4O30 - chains A and C; structure by X-ray diffraction, 2.10 A resolution.

# Chain A
Molecule: Histone-lysine N-methyltransferase ATXR6, putative
From: Ricinus communis
Notes: EC 2.1.1.43; fragment: SET domain
UniProtKB: B9RU15 (B9RU15_RICCO); residue numbers follow UniProt; this construct covers 146-374
Chain sequence (234 residues; each row starts with the number of its first residue):
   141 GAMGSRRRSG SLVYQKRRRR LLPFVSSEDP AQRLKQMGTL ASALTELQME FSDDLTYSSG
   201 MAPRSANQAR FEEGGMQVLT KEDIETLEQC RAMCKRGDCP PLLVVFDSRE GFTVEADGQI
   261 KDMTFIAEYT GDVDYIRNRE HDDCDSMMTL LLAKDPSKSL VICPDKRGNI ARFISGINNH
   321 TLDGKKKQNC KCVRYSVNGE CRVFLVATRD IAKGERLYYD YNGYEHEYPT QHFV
Unresolved in the structure: 141-157
Differences from the reference sequence: expression tag (141-145)
UniProt features mapped onto this chain:
  - binding site (substrate): M216, R334, Y364, E365
  - binding site (S-adenosyl-L-methionine): E250 to F252, R312 to G316, Y368, V374
Small-molecule neighbours: S-adenosylhomocysteine (SAH): L187, R249, E250, G251, F252, D285, S286, R312, F313, I314, S315, G316, Y358, Y361, Y368, F373, V374
From the paper describing this entry:
  - specificity-determining residues: E212, M216, R334
  - contacts within the chain: E212-R334, T289-E365 (hydrogen bond)
  - mutagenesis - Y364A (3-fold): decreased catalytic activity on H3.1

# Chain C
Molecule: histone H3.1
Chain sequence (19 residues; numbered 18 to 36; the number before each row is that of its first residue):
    18 KQLATKAARK SAPATGGVK
Unresolved in the structure: 18-22
From the paper describing this entry:
  - specificity-determining residues: A31

# How chain A and chain C interact
Contacting residue pairs - 58 pairs, chain A then chain C:
  E212(A) with A31(C)
  G215(A) with A31(C)
  M216(A) with A31(C)
  Q217(A) with P30(C); A31(C), hydrogen bond (backbone-backbone); T32(C); G33(C), hydrogen bond (side chain-backbone); G34(C), hydrogen bond (side chain-backbone)
  M263(A) with V35(C), hydrophobic
  Y269(A) with K27(C), hydrogen bond
  I276(A) with R26(C)
  R279(A) with A24(C)
  E280(A) with K23(C); A24(C)
  D282(A) with A24(C)
  D285(A) with K27(C)
  S286(A) with K27(C), hydrogen bond
  M287(A) with A25(C); R26(C); K27(C), hydrogen bond (backbone-backbone)
  M288(A) with K27(C); S28(C); A29(C)
  T289(A) with R26(C); K27(C), hydrogen bond (backbone-backbone); S28(C)
  R312(A) with K27(C)
  K331(A) with P30(C); G34(C), hydrogen bond (side chain-backbone); V35(C), hydrogen bond (side chain-backbone)
  C332(A) with A29(C); P30(C)
  V333(A) with A29(C); P30(C); G34(C)
  R334(A) with A29(C), hydrogen bond (side chain-backbone); P30(C), hydrogen bond (backbone-backbone); A31(C)
  Y335(A) with G34(C)
  V346(A) with V35(C), hydrophobic
  T348(A) with V35(C)
  Y359(A) with K27(C)
  Y361(A) with K27(C); S28(C), hydrogen bond (backbone-backbone)
  N362(A) with S28(C)
  G363(A) with S28(C), hydrogen bond (backbone-backbone); P30(C)
  Y364(A) with S28(C), hydrogen bond (backbone-side chain); A29(C); P30(C)
  E365(A) with R26(C), salt bridge; S28(C), hydrogen bond (backbone-side chain)
  E367(A) with A25(C); R26(C), hydrogen bond (backbone-backbone)
  Y368(A) with A25(C), hydrophobic; R26(C); K27(C)
  P369(A) with A25(C)
Other interface residues (no listed pair), chain A (36 interface residues in all): C284, V301, I314, D360
Other interface residues (no listed pair), chain C (14 interface residues in all): K36
The authors on this interface:
  - pairs named by the authors: E212(A)-A31(C), M216(A)-A31(C) (hydrophobic contact), R334(A)-A31(C) (hydrophobic contact), Y364(A)-P30(C) (hydrophobic contact), E365(A)-R26(C)
  - interface residues, chain A: G363(A), E367(A)

# Overview
36 residues of chain A face 14 of chain C across their interface, with 16 hydrogen bonds and 1 salt bridge.
Polar contacts include E365(A)-R26(C), Q217(A)-G33(C) and Q217(A)-G34(C). The authors report contacts between
E212(A) and A31(C) and E365(A) and R26(C); hydrophobic contacts between M216(A) and A31(C), R334(A) and A31(C)
and Y364(A) and P30(C). The paper reports that Y364A of chain A reduces catalytic activity on H3.1; interface
residues G363(A) and E367(A).
Here chain A is Histone-lysine N-methyltransferase ATXR6, putative (Ricinus communis) and chain C is histone
H3.1. Entry 4O30 (Crystal structure of ATXR5 in complex with histone H3.1 and AdoHcy) was determined by X-ray
diffraction.
